PDB entry 6EDT | electron microscopy, 3.60 A resolution | chains D and F of the 10 polymer chains in the assembly

[Chain D]
Molecule: DNA-directed RNA polymerase subunit beta'
Source organism: Mycobacterium tuberculosis
Notes: EC 2.7.7.6
Reference sequence: A5U053 (RPOC_MYCTA); numbering as in UniProt (aligned over 1-1316)
Chain sequence (1371 residues; row label = number of the first residue in the row; numbers below 1 keep their minus sign (Asp-46 is residue -46)):
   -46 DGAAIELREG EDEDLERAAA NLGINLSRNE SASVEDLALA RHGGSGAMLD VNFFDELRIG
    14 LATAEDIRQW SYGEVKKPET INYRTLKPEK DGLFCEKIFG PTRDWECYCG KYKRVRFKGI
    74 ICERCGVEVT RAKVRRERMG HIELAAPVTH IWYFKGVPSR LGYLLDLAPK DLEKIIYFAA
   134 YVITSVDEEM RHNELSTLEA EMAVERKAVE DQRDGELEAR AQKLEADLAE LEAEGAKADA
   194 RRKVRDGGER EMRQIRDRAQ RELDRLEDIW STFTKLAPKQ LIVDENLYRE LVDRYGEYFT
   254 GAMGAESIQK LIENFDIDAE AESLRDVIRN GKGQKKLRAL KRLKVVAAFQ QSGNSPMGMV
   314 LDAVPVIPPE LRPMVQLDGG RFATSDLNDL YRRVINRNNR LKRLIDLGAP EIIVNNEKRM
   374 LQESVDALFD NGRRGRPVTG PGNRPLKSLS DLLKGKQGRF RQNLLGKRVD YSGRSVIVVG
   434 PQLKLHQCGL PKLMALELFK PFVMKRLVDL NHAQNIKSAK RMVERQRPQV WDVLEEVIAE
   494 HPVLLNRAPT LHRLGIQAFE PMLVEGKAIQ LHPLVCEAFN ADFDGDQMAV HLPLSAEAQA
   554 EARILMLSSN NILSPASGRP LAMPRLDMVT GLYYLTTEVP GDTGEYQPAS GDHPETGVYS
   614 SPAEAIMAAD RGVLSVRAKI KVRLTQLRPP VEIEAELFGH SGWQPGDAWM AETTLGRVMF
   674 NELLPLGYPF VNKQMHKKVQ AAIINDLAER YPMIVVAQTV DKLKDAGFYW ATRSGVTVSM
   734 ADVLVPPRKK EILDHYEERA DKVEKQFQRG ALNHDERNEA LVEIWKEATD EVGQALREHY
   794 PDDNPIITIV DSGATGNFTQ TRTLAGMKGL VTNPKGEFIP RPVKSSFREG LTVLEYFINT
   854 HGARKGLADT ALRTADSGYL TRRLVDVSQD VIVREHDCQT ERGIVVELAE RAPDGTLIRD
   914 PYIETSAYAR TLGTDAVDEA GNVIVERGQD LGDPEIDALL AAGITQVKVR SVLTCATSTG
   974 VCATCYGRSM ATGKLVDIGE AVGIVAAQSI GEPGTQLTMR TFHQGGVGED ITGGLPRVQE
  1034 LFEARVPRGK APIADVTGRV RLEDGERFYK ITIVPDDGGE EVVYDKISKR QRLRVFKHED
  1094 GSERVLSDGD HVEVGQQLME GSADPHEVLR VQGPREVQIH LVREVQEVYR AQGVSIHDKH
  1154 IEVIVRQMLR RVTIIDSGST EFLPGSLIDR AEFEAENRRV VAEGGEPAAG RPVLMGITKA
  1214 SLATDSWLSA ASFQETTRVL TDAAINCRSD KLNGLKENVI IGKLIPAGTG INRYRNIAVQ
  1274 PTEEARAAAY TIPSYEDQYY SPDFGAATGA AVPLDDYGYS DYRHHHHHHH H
Not modelled in the structure: -46 to -2, 1015-1022, 1091-1096, 1283-1324
Construct notes: expression tag (-46 to 0, 1317-1324)
Ion coordination: Zn2+ site 1: Cys60, Cys62, Cys78; Mg2+: Asp535, Asp537, Asp539; Zn2+ site 2: Cys891, Cys968, Cys975, Cys978
Curated features (UniProtKB/Swiss-Prot):
  - binding site (Zn(2+)): Cys60, Cys62, Cys75, Cys78, Cys891, Cys968, Cys975, Cys978
  - binding site (Mg(2+)): Asp535, Asp537, Asp539

[Chain F]
Molecule: RNA polymerase sigma factor SigA
Source organism: Mycobacterium tuberculosis
Reference sequence: P9WGI0 (SIGA_MYCTO); residues 1-528 here = UniProt positions 1-528
Chain sequence (531 residues; row label = number of the first residue in the row; numbers below 1 keep their minus sign (Gly-2 is residue -2)):
    -2 GPHMAATKAS TATDEPVKRT ATKSPAASAS GAKTGAKRTA AKSASGSPPA KRATKPAARS
    58 VKPASAPQDT TTSTIPKRKT RAAAKSAAAK APSARGHATK PRAPKDAQHE AATDPEDALD
   118 SVEELDAEPD LDVEPGEDLD LDAADLNLDD LEDDVAPDAD DDLDSGDDED HEDLEAEAAV
   178 APGQTADDDE EIAEPTEKDK ASGDFVWDED ESEALRQARK DAELTASADS VRAYLKQIGK
   238 VALLNAEEEV ELAKRIEAGL YATQLMTELS ERGEKLPAAQ RRDMMWICRD GDRAKNHLLE
   298 ANLRLVVSLA KRYTGRGMAF LDLIQEGNLG LIRAVEKFDY TKGYKFSTYA TWWIRQAITR
   358 AMADQARTIR IPVHMVEVIN KLGRIQRELL QDLGREPTPE ELAKEMDITP EKVLEIQQYA
   418 REPISLDQTI GDEGDSQLGD FIEDSEAVVA VDAVSFTLLQ DQLQSVLDTL SEREAGVVRL
   478 RFGLTDGQPR TLDEIGQVYG VTRERIRQIE SKTMSKLRHP SRSQVLRDYL D
Not modelled in the structure: -2 to 205, 528
Construct notes: expression tag (-2 to 0)
Curated features (UniProtKB/Swiss-Prot):
  - DNA-binding region: Leu489 to Ser508 (H-T-H motif)
  - region: Ala225 to Ala259 (Sigma-70 factor domain-1)
  - motif: Asp319 to Gln322 (Interaction with polymerase core subunit RpoC)

[How chain D and chain F interact]
Pairs across the interface - 70 pairs, chain D then chain F:
  Glu32(D) with Arg367(F), salt bridge
  Thr33(D) with Thr365(F); Ile366(F)
  Ile34(D) with Ile366(F)
  Tyr36(D) with Arg367(F); Pro369(F); Met372(F); Tyr416(F), hydrophobic
  Arg37(D) with Tyr416(F)
  Arg203(D) with Glu208(F), salt bridge
  Asp210(D) with Glu210(F)
  Arg214(D) with Arg213(F)
  Val236(D) with Leu221(F), hydrophobic
  Pro326(D) with Leu423(F)
  Met327(D) with Thr365(F)
  Gly332(D) with Arg418(F)
  Arg334(D) with Arg418(F); Glu419(F), hydrogen bond (side chain-backbone)
  Phe335(D) with Pro420(F); Ile421(F), hydrogen bond (backbone-backbone)
  Ala336(D) with Ile421(F); Leu423(F), hydrophobic
  Thr337(D) with Thr365(F); Pro420(F); Ile421(F); Ser422(F); Leu423(F), hydrogen bond (backbone-backbone)
  Ser338(D) with Leu423(F); Asp424(F)
  Asp339(D) with Ser422(F); Asp424(F)
  Asp342(D) with Thr365(F), hydrogen bond
  Arg345(D) with Gln362(F), hydrogen bond (side chain-backbone); Arg364(F), hydrogen bond (side chain-backbone); Thr365(F)
  Asn349(D) with Gln362(F), hydrogen bond
  Arg350(D) with Asp319(F), salt bridge
  Arg353(D) with Asp319(F), salt bridge; Gln322(F); Glu323(F), salt bridge; Gln362(F), hydrogen bond
  Arg356(D) with Leu326(F)
  Leu357(D) with Gln322(F)
  Leu360(D) with Ile329(F), hydrophobic; Glu333(F)
  Pro363(D) with Asn293(F); Leu296(F)
  Ile365(D) with Tyr231(F), hydrophobic; Gln234(F); Glu297(F)
  Ile366(D) with Gln322(F), hydrogen bond (backbone-side chain)
  Asn369(D) with Tyr231(F); Gln322(F), hydrogen bond
  Glu370(D) with Gln322(F), hydrogen bond
  Arg372(D) with Ser227(F), hydrogen bond; Tyr231(F)
  Met373(D) with Leu318(F); Asp319(F); Gln322(F)
  Glu376(D) with Ser227(F)
  Arg387(D) with Ala225(F)
  Arg397(D) with Ser422(F), hydrogen bond; Asp424(F), hydrogen bond (side chain-backbone)
  Lys400(D) with Asp424(F); Gln434(F)
  Gln467(D) with Asp525(F)
  Asn468(D) with Asp525(F); Tyr526(F)
  Lys470(D) with Ser452(F), hydrogen bond; Asp525(F)
Also at the interface, not in a pair above, chain D (53 interface residues in all): Arg67, Arg69, Glu126, Arg211, Asp237, Leu330, Gly333, Arg346, Ala362, Gln410, Ile469, Ser471, Lys473
Also at the interface, not in a pair above, chain F (53 interface residues in all): Lys217, Ile235, Leu300, Ala316, Asn325, Asp361, Ala363, Ile368, Gln425, Ile439, Val448, Val451, Leu455, Gly484, Gln485, Val522

[Summary]
The chain D/chain F interface involves 53 residues from each chain; the contacts include 15 hydrogen bonds and
5 salt bridges. Polar contacts include Glu32(D)-Arg367(F), Arg203(D)-Glu208(F) and Arg350(D)-Asp319(F). From
UniProt: 8 Zn2+-binding residues and 3 Mg2+-binding residues on chain D.
Chain D is DNA-directed RNA polymerase subunit beta' and chain F is RNA polymerase sigma factor SigA, both
from Mycobacterium tuberculosis; the structure, Mycobacterium tuberculosis RNAP open promoter complex with
RbpA/CarD and AP3 promoter, was determined by electron microscopy, deposited together with 6EE8, 6EEC and
6M7J.
